PDB entry 5CEC | X-ray diffraction, 1.36 A resolution | chains A and B

Chain A:
Molecule: Bd3459
Source organism: Bdellovibrio bacteriovorus (strain ATCC 15356 / DSM 50701 / NCIB 9529 / HD100)
Notes: EC 3.4.16.4; fragment: Bd3459
Reference sequence: Q6MHT0 (Q6MHT0_BDEBA); numbering as in UniProt (aligned over 1-446)
Amino-acid sequence (446 residues; numbered 1 to 446; the number before each row is that of its first residue):
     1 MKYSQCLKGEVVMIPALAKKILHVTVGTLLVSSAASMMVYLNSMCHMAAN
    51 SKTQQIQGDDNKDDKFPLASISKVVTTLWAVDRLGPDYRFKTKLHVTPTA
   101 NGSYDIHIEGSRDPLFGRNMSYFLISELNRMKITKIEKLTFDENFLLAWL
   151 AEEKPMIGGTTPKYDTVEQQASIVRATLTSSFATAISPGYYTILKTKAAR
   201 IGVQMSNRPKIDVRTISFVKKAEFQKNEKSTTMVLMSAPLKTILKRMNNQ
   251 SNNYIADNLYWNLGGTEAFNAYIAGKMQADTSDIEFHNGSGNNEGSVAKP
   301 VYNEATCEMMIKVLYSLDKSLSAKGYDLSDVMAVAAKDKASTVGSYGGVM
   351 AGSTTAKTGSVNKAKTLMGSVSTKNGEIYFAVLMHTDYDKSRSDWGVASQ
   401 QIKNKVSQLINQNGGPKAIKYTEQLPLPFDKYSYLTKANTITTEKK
Not modelled in the structure: 1-37, 439-446
Sequence notes: conflict Met37 (Ala in Q6MHT0); engineered mutation Met38 (Lys in Q6MHT0)
Disulfide bonds: Cys45-Cys307

Chain B:
Molecule: Bd3460
Source organism: Bdellovibrio bacteriovorus (strain ATCC 15356 / DSM 50701 / NCIB 9529 / HD100)
Reference sequence: Q6MHS9 (Q6MHS9_BDEBA); numbering as in UniProt (aligned over 1-220)
Amino-acid sequence (230 residues; numbered 1 to 230; the number before each row is that of its first residue):
     1 MKKSYLLAALIFFLAGLLHGTAFAMSGKSSKALNEAAEQGDLAKVKNLVQ
    51 KNKIDLNAQDETGMTPLMNAAMGGNLDIVKFLLSKKVNLELKNNGGETAL
   101 AFAVTNDAYDVAEELIKAGANVDIIVAGDEGDTLFMRAAQNNKKTAESIL
   151 AKNKSLINKANTLGETALFAVARYGTPADIDFLIKKGADLKLKNKKGQTA
   201 LDVAKEASNQDTAKALSKKKLEHHHHHHHH
Not modelled in the structure: 1-27, 221-230
Sequence notes: conflict Met25 (Ala in Q6MHS9); expression tag (221-230)

Interface between chain A and chain B:
Contacting residue pairs (55):
  Lys154(A) - Gly40(B)
  Lys154(A) - Gly73(B)
  Lys154(A) - Gly74(B)  hydrogen bond (side chain-backbone)
  Lys154(A) - Asn75(B)  hydrogen bond
  Pro155(A) - Gln39(B)
  Pro155(A) - Gly40(B)
  Pro155(A) - Asp41(B)
  Ser345(A) - Asp107(B)
  Ser345(A) - Tyr109(B)
  Ser345(A) - Asn141(B)
  Ser345(A) - Asn142(B)  hydrogen bond
  Tyr346(A) - Asp107(B)
  Gly347(A) - Gln140(B)
  Gly347(A) - Asn141(B)  hydrogen bond (backbone-side chain)
  Gly348(A) - Gln140(B)
  Gly348(A) - Tyr174(B)
  Gly348(A) - Gly175(B)
  Gly348(A) - Thr176(B)
  Gly348(A) - Asp179(B)
  Val349(A) - Tyr174(B)  hydrogen bond (backbone-backbone)
  Val349(A) - Gly175(B)
  Val349(A) - Thr176(B)
  Tyr388(A) - Glu38(B)
  Tyr388(A) - Met72(B)  hydrophobic
  Asp389(A) - Thr62(B)
  Lys390(A) - Thr62(B)
  Lys390(A) - Asn94(B)  hydrogen bond (backbone-side chain)
  Ser391(A) - Asn94(B)
  Arg392(A) - Met64(B)
  Arg392(A) - Met72(B)
  Arg392(A) - Phe102(B)
  Ser393(A) - Asn93(B)  hydrogen bond
  Ser393(A) - Gly95(B)
  Ser393(A) - Glu97(B)  hydrogen bond
  Ser393(A) - Phe102(B)
  Ser393(A) - Ala127(B)
  Trp395(A) - Asn106(B)
  Gly396(A) - Thr105(B)
  Gly396(A) - Arg137(B)
  Val397(A) - Ala127(B)
  Val397(A) - Gly128(B)
  Gln400(A) - Arg137(B)
  Gln400(A) - Gln140(B)
  Gln400(A) - Asn141(B)  hydrogen bond
  Lys403(A) - Asp107(B)  salt bridge
  Lys403(A) - Asn141(B)  hydrogen bond
  Asn404(A) - Gln140(B)
  Asn404(A) - Tyr174(B)
  Ser407(A) - Tyr174(B)
  Gln408(A) - Tyr174(B)
  Gln408(A) - Ala207(B)  hydrogen bond (side chain-backbone)
  Asn411(A) - Arg173(B)  hydrogen bond (side chain-backbone)
  Asn411(A) - Ala207(B)  hydrogen bond (side chain-backbone)
  Asn411(A) - Ser208(B)
  Asn411(A) - Asn209(B)  hydrogen bond
Also at the interface, not in a pair above, chain A (25 interface residues in all): Thr342, Ser399, Gly414
Also at the interface, not in a pair above, chain B (34 interface residues in all): Asp211
From the paper, about this interface:
  - interface residues, chain A: Tyr346(A)

Overview:
25 residues of chain A and 34 residues of chain B are in contact; the contacts include 14 hydrogen bonds and 1
salt bridge. Polar pairs include Lys403(A)-Asp107(B), Lys154(A)-Gly74(B) and Lys154(A)-Asn75(B). The paper
reports the interface residue Tyr346(A).
Chain A is Bd3459 and chain B is Bd3460, both from Bdellovibrio bacteriovorus (strain ATCC 15356 / DSM 50701 /
NCIB 9529 / HD100); the structure, Bd3459 Predatory Endopeptidase from Bdellovibrio bacteriovorus in complex
with immunity protein Bd3460, was determined by X-ray diffraction together with 5CEA, 5CEB, 5CED and 5CER from
the same study.
